PDB entry 6Z46 | X-ray diffraction, 3.70 A resolution | chains A and G of the 28 polymer chains in the assembly

Chain A (and G):
Name: Proteasome subunit alpha
Source organism: Sulfolobus acidocaldarius
Notes: EC 3.4.25.1; chain G of this document is another copy of the same molecule, construct and numbering; everything in this record applies to it too
UniProt: A0A0U3GK31 (A0A0U3GK31_9CREN); residue numbers follow UniProt; this construct covers 1-242
Sequence (242 residues; numbered 1 to 242; the number before each row is that of its first residue):
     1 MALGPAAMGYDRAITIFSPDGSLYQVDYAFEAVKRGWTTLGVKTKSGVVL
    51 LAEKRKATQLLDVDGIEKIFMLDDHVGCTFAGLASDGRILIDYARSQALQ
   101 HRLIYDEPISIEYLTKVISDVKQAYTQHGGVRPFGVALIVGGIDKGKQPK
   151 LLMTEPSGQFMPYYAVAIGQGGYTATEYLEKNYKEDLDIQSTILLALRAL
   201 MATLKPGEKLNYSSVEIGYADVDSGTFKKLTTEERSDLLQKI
Not modelled in the structure: 1-5, 204-210, 231-242 (chain G: 1-14, 202-209)

Chain A / chain G interface:
Pairs across the interface - 54 pairs, chain A then chain G:
  Asp-11(A) with Ile-16(G)
  Gln-25(A) with Ile-16(G); Phe-17(G), hydrogen bond (side chain-backbone)
  Tyr-28(A) with Phe-17(G); Ser-18(G); Pro-19(G), hydrophobic; Gly-21(G)
  Ala-29(A) with Phe-17(G), hydrophobic
  Glu-31(A) with Pro-19(G); Asp-20(G)
  Ala-32(A) with Gly-21(G)
  Arg-35(A) with Asp-20(G), salt bridge; Ser-22(G)
  Gln-59(A) with Glu-180(G)
  Leu-60(A) with Tyr-163(G); Tyr-164(G), hydrogen bond (backbone-backbone); Ala-165(G); Leu-179(G), hydrophobic
  Leu-61(A) with Pro-162(G); Tyr-163(G), hydrophobic; Tyr-164(G)
  Asp-62(A) with Lys-43(G), salt bridge; Pro-162(G), hydrogen bond (backbone-backbone); Tyr-163(G), hydrogen bond (side chain-backbone); Tyr-164(G), hydrogen bond (side chain-backbone)
  Asp-64(A) with Tyr-164(G)
  Gly-65(A) with Pro-162(G)
  Ile-66(A) with Pro-162(G), hydrophobic
  Ala-84(A) with Gln-159(G)
  Ser-85(A) with Gln-123(G); Ser-157(G), hydrogen bond (side chain-backbone); Gly-158(G)
  Asp-86(A) with Gln-123(G), hydrogen bond
  Arg-88(A) with Lys-116(G); Ser-119(G), hydrogen bond; Asp-120(G), salt bridge; Gly-158(G), hydrogen bond (side chain-backbone); Phe-160(G)
  Ile-89(A) with Gln-123(G)
  Asp-92(A) with Lys-116(G), salt bridge; Asp-120(G)
  Tyr-125(A) with Gln-127(G)
  Gly-130(A) with His-128(G); Gly-129(G), hydrogen bond (backbone-backbone)
  Val-131(A) with Gln-127(G)
  Arg-132(A) with Thr-15(G); Phe-17(G); Leu-23(G); Thr-126(G), hydrogen bond (side chain-backbone); Gln-127(G), hydrogen bond (backbone-backbone)
  Pro-133(A) with Phe-17(G); Gln-127(G)
  Phe-134(A) with Gln-127(G)
  Gly-135(A) with Phe-17(G)
Other interface residues (no listed pair), chain A (31 interface residues in all): Arg-12, Ala-13, Thr-58, Leu-83
Other interface residues (no listed pair), chain G (32 interface residues in all): Met-161, Val-166, Thr-176, Tyr-183

Summary:
31 residues of chain A face 32 of chain G across their interface, with 12 hydrogen bonds and 4 salt bridges.
Polar pairs include Arg-35(A)/Asp-20(G), Asp-62(A)/Lys-43(G) and Arg-88(A)/Asp-120(G).
Both chains are Proteasome subunit alpha (Sulfolobus acidocaldarius). Entry 6Z46 (Structure of the S.
acidocaldarius 20S proteasome (Saci0613/Saci0662)) was determined by X-ray diffraction.
